PDB entry 2WP8 | X-ray diffraction, 3.00 A resolution | chains A and B of the 3 polymer chains in the assembly

Chain A:
Molecule: Exosome complex component RRP45
Source organism: Saccharomyces cerevisiae
Notes: EC 3.1.13.-; fragment: exosome non-catalytic core component rrp45, ribosomal rna-processing protein 45
UniProt: Q05636 (RRP45_YEAST); numbering as in UniProt (aligned over 1-305)
Amino-acid sequence (305 residues; numbered 1 to 305; the number before each row is that of its first residue):
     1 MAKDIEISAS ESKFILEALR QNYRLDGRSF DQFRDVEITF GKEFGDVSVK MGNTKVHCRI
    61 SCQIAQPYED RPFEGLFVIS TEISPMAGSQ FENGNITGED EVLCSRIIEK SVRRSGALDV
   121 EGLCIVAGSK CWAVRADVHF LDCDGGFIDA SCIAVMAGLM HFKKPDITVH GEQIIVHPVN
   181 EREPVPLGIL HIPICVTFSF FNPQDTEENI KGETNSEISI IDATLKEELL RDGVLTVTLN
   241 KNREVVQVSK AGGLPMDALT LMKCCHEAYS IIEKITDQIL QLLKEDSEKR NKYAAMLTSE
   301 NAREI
Disordered / not traced: 1-6, 85-106, 203-217, 304-305

Chain B:
Molecule: Exosome complex component SKI6
Source organism: Saccharomyces cerevisiae
Notes: EC 3.1.13.-
UniProt: P46948 (RRP41_YEAST); numbering as in UniProt (aligned over 1-246)
Amino-acid sequence (246 residues; each row starts with the number of its first residue):
     1 MSRLEIYSPE GLRLDGRRWN ELRRFESSIN THPHAADGSS YMEQGNNKII TLVKGPKEPR
    61 LKSQMDTSKA LLNVSVNINK FSKFERSKSS HKNERRVLEI QTSLVRMFEK NVMLNIYPRT
   121 VIDIEIHVLE QDGGIMGSLI NGITLALIDA GISMFDYISG ISVGLYDTTP LLDTNSLEEN
   181 AMSTVTLGVV GKSEKLSLLL VEDKIPLDRL ENVLAIGIAG AHRVRDLMDE ELRKHAQKRV
   241 SNASAR
Disordered / not traced: 1-2, 59-64, 80-93, 240-246
Differences from the reference sequence: conflict Asn-79 (Thr in P46948)
Curated features (UniProtKB/Swiss-Prot):
  - mutagenesis: Lys-62 to Ser-63 (Impairs RNA-binding (at the proposed ring entry site)), Arg-95 to Arg-96 (Impairs RNA-binding (at the proposed ring exit site))

How chain A and chain B interact:
Contacting residue pairs (37; chain A residue first):
  Arg-114(A) / Asp-203(B)
  Arg-114(A) / Lys-204(B)
  Ser-115(A) / Lys-204(B)  hydrogen bond (backbone-side chain)
  Arg-243(A) / Leu-207(B)  hydrogen bond (backbone-backbone)
  Glu-244(A) / Lys-204(B)  salt bridge
  Glu-244(A) / Ile-205(B)
  Val-245(A) / Asp-203(B)
  Val-245(A) / Lys-204(B)
  Val-245(A) / Ile-205(B)  hydrogen bond (backbone-backbone)
  Val-245(A) / Leu-207(B)  hydrophobic
  Val-246(A) / Asp-203(B)
  Gln-247(A) / Val-201(B)
  Val-248(A) / Leu-199(B)
  Val-248(A) / Leu-200(B)
  Val-248(A) / Val-201(B)  hydrogen bond (backbone-backbone)
  Ser-249(A) / Leu-199(B)
  Ser-249(A) / Leu-200(B)
  Lys-250(A) / Leu-196(B)  hydrogen bond (side chain-backbone)
  Lys-250(A) / Ser-197(B)  hydrogen bond (side chain-backbone)
  Lys-250(A) / Leu-198(B)
  Lys-250(A) / Leu-199(B)  hydrogen bond (backbone-backbone)
  Ala-251(A) / Ser-103(B)
  Ala-251(A) / Arg-106(B)  hydrogen bond (backbone-side chain)
  Ala-251(A) / Ser-197(B)
  Ala-251(A) / Leu-198(B)  hydrophobic
  Gly-252(A) / Met-107(B)
  Gly-252(A) / Ser-197(B)  hydrogen bond (backbone-backbone)
  Gly-253(A) / Arg-106(B)
  Gly-253(A) / Lys-110(B)
  Pro-255(A) / Lys-195(B)
  Pro-255(A) / Leu-196(B)
  Met-256(A) / Lys-195(B)
  Met-256(A) / Leu-196(B)  hydrogen bond (backbone-backbone)
  Leu-259(A) / Glu-211(B)
  Met-262(A) / Leu-207(B)  hydrophobic
  Met-262(A) / Glu-211(B)
  Cys-265(A) / Leu-207(B)  hydrophobic
Other interface residues (no listed pair), chain A (24 interface residues in all): Val-234, Leu-239, Asp-257, Ala-258, His-266, Tyr-269
Other interface residues (no listed pair), chain B (22 interface residues in all): Val-190, Glu-194, Pro-206, Leu-210, Leu-214, Ile-218

Summary:
24 residues of chain A and 22 residues of chain B are in contact; the contacts include 10 hydrogen bonds and 1
salt bridge. Among the polar pairs are Glu-244(A)/Lys-204(B), Ser-115(A)/Lys-204(B) and Lys-250(A)/Leu-196(B).
From UniProt: 4 mutagenesis sites on chain B.
Here chain A is Exosome complex component RRP45 and chain B is Exosome complex component SKI6, both from
Saccharomyces cerevisiae. Entry 2WP8 (yeast rrp44 nuclease) was determined by X-ray diffraction.
